PDB entry 6F8S | X-ray diffraction, 2.50 A resolution | chains A and B of the 4 polymer chains in the assembly

[Chain A]
Protein: XRE family transcriptional regulator
Organism: Pseudomonas putida
UniProt: A0A179R2V1 (A0A179R2V1_PSEPU); residue numbers follow UniProt; this construct covers 1-99
Sequence (99 residues; each row starts with the number of its first residue):
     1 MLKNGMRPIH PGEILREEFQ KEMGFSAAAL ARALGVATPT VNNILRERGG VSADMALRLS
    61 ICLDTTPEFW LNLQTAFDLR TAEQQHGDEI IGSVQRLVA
Unresolved in the structure: 1-5

[Chain B]
Protein: Putative Killer protein
Organism: Pseudomonas putida (strain ATCC 47054 / DSM 6125 / NCIMB 11950 / KT2440)
UniProt: Q88MI5 (Q88MI5_PSEPK); residue numbers follow UniProt; this construct covers 2-92
Sequence (98 residues; numbered -5 to 92; the number before each row is that of its first residue; numbers below 1 keep their minus sign (Met-5 is residue -5)):
    -5 MHHHHHHIRS FSCADTEALF TTGKTRRGSD IKSVAERKLA MLDAATELRD LRSPPGNRLE
    55 SLSGNRADQH SIRVNDQWRL CFTWTEHGPV NVEIVDYH
Unresolved in the structure: -5 to 22, 56-59
Construct notes: initiating methionine (-5); expression tag (-4 to 1)
What the authors report for this chain:
  - catalytic residues: His92 (proposed by the authors, not directly observed)
  - conformationally variable residues (order/disorder transition): His1 to Gly22

[Chain A / chain B interface]
Contacting residue pairs - 39 pairs, chain A then chain B:
  Met6(A) - Glu30(B)
  Arg7(A) - Ser27(B)  hydrogen bond (side chain-backbone)
  Arg7(A) - Glu30(B)  salt bridge
  Ile9(A) - Glu30(B)
  Ile9(A) - Arg31(B)
  Ile9(A) - Ala34(B)  hydrophobic
  Glu13(A) - Arg31(B)  salt bridge
  Ile14(A) - Arg31(B)
  Ile14(A) - Met35(B)  hydrophobic
  Glu17(A) - Arg31(B)
  Glu18(A) - Arg31(B)  salt bridge
  Glu18(A) - Lys32(B)  salt bridge
  Glu18(A) - Met35(B)
  Glu18(A) - Pro48(B)
  Glu18(A) - Pro49(B)
  Glu18(A) - Gly50(B)  hydrogen bond (backbone-backbone)
  Glu18(A) - Asn51(B)
  Phe19(A) - Ser47(B)
  Phe19(A) - Pro48(B)  hydrophobic
  Phe19(A) - Pro49(B)
  Glu22(A) - Pro49(B)
  Glu22(A) - Gly50(B)  hydrogen bond (side chain-backbone)
  Met23(A) - Pro49(B)  hydrophobic
  Leu63(A) - Ser47(B)
  Asp64(A) - Arg43(B)  salt bridge
  Asp64(A) - Ser47(B)  hydrogen bond (backbone-side chain)
  Thr65(A) - Arg43(B)
  Thr65(A) - Asp44(B)
  Thr66(A) - Thr40(B)
  Thr66(A) - Glu41(B)
  Thr66(A) - Asp44(B)  hydrogen bond (backbone-side chain)
  Glu68(A) - Thr40(B)
  Phe69(A) - Met35(B)
  Phe69(A) - Ala38(B)
  Phe69(A) - Asp44(B)
  Asn72(A) - Ala38(B)  hydrogen bond (side chain-backbone)
  Asn72(A) - Thr40(B)
  Leu73(A) - Ala34(B)
  Leu73(A) - Ala38(B)  hydrophobic
Other interface residues (no listed pair), chain B (17 interface residues in all): Ala39
The authors on this interface:
  - interface residues, chain A: Arg7(A), Ile9(A), Glu13(A), Ile14(A), Glu18(A), Phe19(A), Met23(A), Leu63(A), Asp64(A), Thr66(A), Phe69(A), Asn72(A), Leu73(A)
  - interface residues, chain B: Ser27(B), Glu30(B), Arg31(B), Lys32(B), Ala34(B), Met35(B), Ala38(B), Ala39(B), Arg43(B), Asp44(B), Ser47(B), Pro48(B), Pro49(B), Gly50(B)

[Summary]
Chain A and chain B form an interface of 18 and 17 residues respectively; the contacts include 6 hydrogen
bonds and 5 salt bridges. Polar contacts include Arg7(A)-Glu30(B), Glu13(A)-Arg31(B) and Glu18(A)-Arg31(B).
The paper reports the catalytic residue His92(B); interface residues Arg7(A), Ile9(A) and Ser27(B) among
others.
Chain A is XRE family transcriptional regulator (Pseudomonas putida) and chain B is Putative Killer protein
(Pseudomonas putida (strain ATCC 47054 / DSM 6125 / NCIMB 11950 / KT2440)); the structure, Toxin-Antitoxin
complex GraTA, was determined by X-ray diffraction, deposited together with 6F8H and 6FIX.
